PDB entry 5VK2 | X-ray diffraction, 3.20 A resolution | chains a and b of the 12 polymer chains in the assembly

# Chain a (and b)
Molecule: Pre-glycoprotein polyprotein GP complex
From: Lassa virus (strain Mouse/Sierra Leone/Josiah/1976)
Notes: chain b of this document is another copy of the same molecule, construct and numbering; everything in this record applies to it too
Reference sequence: P08669 (GLYC_LASSJ); numbering as in UniProt (aligned over 260-423)
Amino-acid sequence (164 residues; each row starts with the number of its first residue):
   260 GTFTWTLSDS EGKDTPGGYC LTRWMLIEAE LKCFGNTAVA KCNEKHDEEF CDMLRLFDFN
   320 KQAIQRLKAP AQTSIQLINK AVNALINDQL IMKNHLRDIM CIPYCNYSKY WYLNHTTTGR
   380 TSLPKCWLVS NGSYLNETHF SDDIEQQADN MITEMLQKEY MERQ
Not modelled in the structure: 329-330, 417-423 (chain b: 419-423)
Sequence notes: engineered mutation Pro329 (Glu in P08669), Thr332 (Met in P08669), Cys360 (Gly in P08669)
Swiss-Prot annotation at these positions:
  - glycosylation (N-linked (GlcNAc...) asparagine): Asn365, Asn373, Asn390, Asn395
Disulfides: Cys279-Cys292, Cys301-Cys310, Cys364-Cys385
Glycans and other covalent adducts: glycan linked to Asn365, Asn395; N-acetylglucosamine (NAG) linked to Asn373, Asn390

# How chain a and chain b interact
Pairs across the interface (25):
  Gly260(a) with Gly260(b)
  Thr261(a) with Thr261(b)
  His305(a) with Thr261(b); His305(b), hydrogen bond
  Asp306(a) with Thr263(b); Asn302(b)
  Asn346(a) with Gly260(b); Thr261(b); Thr263(b)
  Gln348(a) with Gly260(b); Thr261(b); Thr263(b), hydrogen bond (backbone-side chain); Asn342(b); Ala343(b), hydrogen bond (side chain-backbone)
  Leu349(a) with Thr263(b)
  Met351(a) with Lys339(b)
  Lys352(a) with Thr263(b), hydrogen bond (side chain-backbone); Thr265(b)
  His354(a) with Lys339(b)
  Leu355(a) with Trp264(b), hydrophobic; Ala340(b), hydrophobic
  Ile358(a) with Leu326(b)
  Met359(a) with Ala322(b), hydrophobic; Arg325(b)
  Ile361(a) with Arg325(b)
Other interface residues (no listed pair), chain a (15 interface residues in all): Asp347
Other interface residues (no listed pair), chain b (17 interface residues in all): Phe262, Phe318, Gln321

# Summary
The interface between chain a and chain b involves 15 residues on one side and 17 on the other, with 4
hydrogen bonds. Among the polar pairs are His305(a)-His305(b), Gln348(a)-Thr263(b) and Gln348(a)-Ala343(b).
N-acetylglucosamine is covalently linked to Asn373(a) and Asn390(a).
Both chains are Pre-glycoprotein polyprotein GP complex (Lassa virus (strain Mouse/Sierra Leone/Josiah/1976)).
Entry 5VK2 (Structural basis for antibody-mediated neutralization of Lassa virus) was determined by X-ray
diffraction.
